8EUY - chains 1 and v of the 40 polymer chains in the assembly; structure by electron microscopy, 3.00 A resolution.

# Chain 1
Molecule: 3497-nt RNA strand
Source organism: Schizosaccharomyces pombe
Sequence (3497 nucleotides; each row starts with the number of its first residue; note: 1 number in that range is skipped by the numbering (no residue carries it; nothing is unmodelled there)):
     1 AUUUGACCUC AAAUCAGGUA GGACUACGCG CUGAACUUAA GCAUAUCAAU AAGCGCAGGA
    61 AAAGAAAAUA ACCAUGAUUC CCUCAGUAAC GGCGAGUGAA GCGGGAAAAG CUCAAAUUUG
   121 AAAUCUGGCA ACAUUUCUUU UGUUGUCCGA GUUGUAAUUU CAAGAAGCUG CUUUGAGUGU
   181 AGACGAUCGG UCUAAGUUCC UUGGAACAGG ACGUCAGAGA GGGUGAGAAC CCCGUCUUUG
   241 GUCGAUUGGA UAUGCCAUAU AAAGCGCUUU CGAAGAGUCG AGUUGUUUGG GAAUGCAGCU
   301 CUAAAUGGGU GGUAAAUUUC AUCUAAAGCU AAAUAUUGGC GAGAGACCGA UAGCGAACAA
   361 GUAGAGUGAU CGAAAGAUGA AAAGAACUUU GAAAAGAGAG UUAAAUAGUA CGUGAAAUUG
   421 CUGAAAGGGA AGCAUUGGAA AUCAGUCUUA CCUGGGUGAG AUCAGUAGUC UCUUCGCGAG
   481 ACUAUGCACU CUGAACCUGU GGUAGGUCAG CAUCAGUUUU CGGGGGCGGA AAAAGAAUAA
   541 GGGAAGGUGG CUUUCCGGGU UCUGCCUGGG GAGUGUUUAU AG
  582A C
   583 CC
   586 UUGUUGUAAU ACGUCCACUG GGGACUGAGG ACUGCGGCUU CGUGCCAAGG AUGCUGACAU
   646 AAUGGUUUUC AAUGGCCCGU CUUGAAACAC GGACCAAGGA GUCUAGCAUC UAUGCGAGUG
   706 UUUGGGUGAU GAAAACCCAU CCGCGAAAUG AAAGUGAAUG CAGGUGGGAA CGCCCUUGUG
   766 GCGUGCACCA UCGACCGACC CGGAAGUUUG UCAAUGGAAG GGUUUGAGUA AGAGCAUAGC
   826 UGUUGGGACC CGAAAGAUGG UGAACUAUGC CUGAAUAGGG UGAAGCCAGA GGAAACUCUG
   886 GUGGAGGCUC GUAGAGAUUC UGACGUGCAA AUCGAUCUUC AAAUUUGGGU AUAGGGGCGA
   946 AAGACUAAUC GAACCAUCUA GUAGCUGGUU CCUGCCGAAG UUUCCCUCAG GAUAGCAGAA
  1006 ACUCAGAUCA GUUUUAUGAG GUAAAGCGAA UGAUUAGAGG UCUUGGGGAA GGAAUUUCCU
  1066 CAACCUAUUC UCAAACUUUA AAUAUGUAAG ACGCCCUUGU CGCUUAAUUG GACGUGGGCC
  1126 AUCGAAUGAG AGUUUCUAGU GGGCCAUUUU UGGUAAGCAG AACUGGCGAU GCGGGAUGAA
  1186 CCGAACGUGA GGUUAAGGUG CCGGAAUGUA CGCUCAUCAG ACACCAGAAA AGGUGUUAGU
  1246 UCAUCUAGAC AGCAGGACGG UGGCCAUGGA AGUCGGAAUC CGCUAAGGAG UGUGUAACAA
  1306 CUCACCUGCC GAAUGAACUA GCCCUGAAAA UGGAUGGCGC UUAAGCGUAC UACCCAUACC
  1366 UCACCGUCUG GGUUAGCUUU GAGAAGCUCA GACGAGUAGG CAGGCGUGGA GGUUUGUGAC
  1426 GAAGCCUUGG GCGUGAGCCU GGGUCGAACA GCCUCUAGUG CAGAUCUUGG UGGAAGUAGC
  1486 AAAUAUUCAA AUGAGAACUU UGAAGACUGA AGUGGGGAAA GGUUCCAUGU GAACAGCAGU
  1546 UGGACAUGGG UUAGUCGAUC CUAAGAGAUA GGGAAGCUCC GUAUGAAAGU UGCACGAUUU
  1606 UUCGUGCCUC CUAUCGAAAG GGAAUCCGGU UAAUAUUCCG GAACCAGAAG GUGGAAUCAA
  1666 CACGGCAACG UAAAUGAAGU UGGAGACGUC GGCGGGAGCC CUGGGAAGAG UUCUCUUUUC
  1726 UUUUUAACAA ACCAUUGAAC UACCCUGAAA UCGGUUUAUC CGGAGCUAGG GUAUGGUGUU
  1786 UGGAAGAGUU CAGCGCCUCA UGCUGAAUCC GGUGCGCUCU CGACGGCCCU UGAAAAUCCA
  1846 ACGGAAGAAU GGACCUUCGG GUCCUUGUUU UCACAUCUGG UCGUACUCAU AACCGCAGCA
  1906 GGUCUCCAAG GUGAACAGCC UCUAGUUGAU AGAACAAUGU AGAUAAGGGA AGUCGGCAAA
  1966 AUGGAUCCGU AACUUCGGGA UAAGGAUUGG CUCUAAGGGU UGGGUACGUU GGGCCUUGGA
  2026 ACCUGAACGG UUGCUGGACU GAGCGUGGAC CGAUGUCUUU UCUCGCCUUU CGGGGUGAGA
  2086 AGGGAUGUUG GACCUGCUUG GACCUUGGCG GCCGGGAAGU CCUUGGUCGG GCUUUUCUCC
  2146 UUCUCGGGGA UUAUGCUCUU ACUGGCGUAC GUUUAACAAC CAACUUAGAA CUGGUACGGA
  2206 CAAGGGGAAU CUGACUGUCU AAUUAAAACA UAGCAUUGCG AUGGCCAGAA AGUGGUGUUG
  2266 ACGCAAUGUG AUUUCUGCCC AGUGCUCUGA AUGUCAAAGU GAAGAAAUUC AACCAAGCGC
  2326 GGGUAAACGG CGGGAGUAAC UAUGACUCUC UUAAGGUAGC CAAAUGCCUC GUCAUCUAAC
  2386 UAGUGACGCG CAUGAAUGGA UUAACGAGAU UCCCACUGUC CCUAUCUACU AUCUAGCGAA
  2446 ACCACAGCCU GGGGAACGGG CCAGGCAAAA UCAGCGGGGA AAGAAGACCC UGUUGAGCUU
  2506 GACUCUAGUU UGACAUUGUG AAGAGACAUA GAGGGUGUAG GAUAAGUGGG AGUAUGUUUC
  2566 GGCAUACGCC GGUGAAAUAC CACUACCUUU AUCGUUUCUU UACUUAAUCA AUGAAGCGGA
  2626 AUUGGGAUUU AUUUCCCAUA UUCUAGCGUU AAAGUUUCUU CGCGAACUGA UCCGCGUUGA
  2686 UGACAUUGUC AGGUGGGGAG UUUGGCUGGG GCGGCACAUC UGUUAAAAGA UAACGCAGGU
  2746 GUCCUAAGGG GGACUCAUCG AGAACAGAAA UCUCGAGUAG AAUAAAAGGG UAAAAGUCCC
  2806 CUUGAUUUUG AUUUUCAGUG UGAAUACAAA CCAUGAAAGU GUGGCCUAUC GAUCCUUUGU
  2866 UCCCUCGAAA UUUGAGGACA GAGGUGCCAG AAAAGUUACC ACAGGGAUAA CUGGCUUGUG
  2926 GCAGCCAAGC GUUCAUAGCG ACGUUGCUUU UUGAUUCUUC GAUGUCGGCU CUUCCUAUCA
  2986 UACCGAAGCA GAAUUCGGUA AGCGUUGGAU UGUUCACCCA CUAAUAGGGA ACGUGAGCUG
  3046 GGUUUAGACC GUCGUGAGAC AGGUUAGUUU UACCCUACUG AUGAAGUGUC GUCGCAAUGG
  3106 UAAUUCAACU UAGUACGAGA GGAACCGUUG AUUCAGAUCA UUGGUAUUUG CGGCUGCCUG
  3166 ACAAGGCAAU GCCGCGGAGC UAUCAUCUGC UGGAUAACGG CUGAACGCCU CUAAGCCAGA
  3226 AUCCGUGCCA GAAAGCGACG AUUUUUUGGU CCGCAUGAUU UAUAUGUAUA AAAAUAGAGG
  3286 UAGGACUUGU UCCUACUCUC CUGUAUCGUA GAAGAUGGGC GAUGGUUGAU GAAACGGAAG
  3346 UGUUUUAUUG ACUUGUCCAU GAAAUUCCAU UGAAAUCUUG UGCGGAAUCG AAUCCAUUGC
  3406 AUACGACUUU AAUGUGGAAC GGGGUAUUGU AAGCAGUAGA GUAGCCUUGU UGUUACGAUC
  3466 UGCUGAGAUU AAGCCUUUGU UCCCAAGAUU UG
Not modelled in the structure: 1-2, 37-47, 92-93, 288-293, 315-318, 474-476, 552-572, 582A, 733-748, 775-815, 849-955, 991-994, 1026-1087, 1095-1129, 1228-1231, 1249-1318, 1332-1340, 1486-2436, 2471-3093, 3157-3178, 3247-3252, 3262-3268, 3290-3297, 3376-3384, 3435-3470, 3476-3479
Construct notes: conflict U3196 (C6346 in 157310483)

# Chain v
Name: Nucleolar protein 16
Source organism: Schizosaccharomyces pombe
Reference sequence: Q9Y7Z1 (NOP16_SCHPO); residue numbers follow UniProt; this construct covers 1-209
Chain sequence (209 residues; each row starts with the number of its first residue):
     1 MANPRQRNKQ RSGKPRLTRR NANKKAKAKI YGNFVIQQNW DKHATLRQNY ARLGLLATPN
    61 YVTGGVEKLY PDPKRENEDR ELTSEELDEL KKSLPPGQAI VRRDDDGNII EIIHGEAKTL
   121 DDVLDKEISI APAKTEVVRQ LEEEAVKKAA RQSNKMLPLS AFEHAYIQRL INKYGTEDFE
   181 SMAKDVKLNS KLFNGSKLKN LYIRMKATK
Not modelled in the structure: 1, 74-118, 208-209

# Chain 1 / chain v interface
Pairs across the interface (89):
  C24(1) with Arg-5(v), sugar contact
  G105(1) with Tyr-61(v), hydrogen bond to the phosphate; Thr-63(v), sugar contact
  A106(1) with Thr-63(v), hydrogen bond to the phosphate
  C168(1) with Asn-194(v), phosphate contact
  U169(1) with Glu-180(v), phosphate contact; Asn-194(v), base contact; Gly-195(v), hydrogen bond to the phosphate; Ser-196(v), hydrogen bond to the phosphate
  G170(1) with Ser-196(v), hydrogen bond to the phosphate; Lys-199(v), salt bridge to the phosphate
  U173(1) with Lys-155(v), phosphate contact
  U174(1) with Lys-155(v), salt bridge to the phosphate
  A183(1) with Phe-34(v), sugar contact
  C184(1) with Ile-30(v), hydrogen bond to the sugar; Tyr-31(v), sugar contact; Gln-37(v), hydrogen bond to the phosphate
  G185(1) with Lys-29(v), phosphate contact; Ile-30(v), phosphate contact; Tyr-31(v), sugar contact; Gln-37(v), hydrogen bond to the phosphate
  A186(1) with Lys-29(v), phosphate contact
  U187(1) with Arg-19(v), hydrogen bond to the phosphate
  C188(1) with Arg-19(v), salt bridge to the phosphate; Asn-21(v), hydrogen bond to the phosphate
  U239(1) with Lys-42(v), hydrogen bond to the base; His-43(v), hydrogen bond to the base
  G240(1) with Lys-29(v), salt bridge to the phosphate
  G249(1) with Tyr-31(v), base contact; Gly-32(v), base contact
  A250(1) with Gly-32(v), sugar contact
  U251(1) with Lys-148(v), salt bridge to the phosphate
  A252(1) with Lys-148(v), salt bridge to the phosphate
  A259(1) with Leu-157(v), base contact
  U260(1) with Ser-160(v), hydrogen bond to the phosphate; Phe-162(v), stacking on the base; Glu-163(v), phosphate contact; Lys-191(v), hydrogen bond to the base
  A261(1) with Phe-193(v), phosphate contact; Lys-197(v), salt bridge to the phosphate
  G338(1) with Asn-3(v), hydrogen bond to the phosphate
  G339(1) with Asn-3(v), hydrogen bond to the phosphate; Arg-5(v), phosphate contact; Gln-6(v), phosphate contact
  C340(1) with Arg-5(v), phosphate contact; Gln-6(v), hydrogen bond to the phosphate; Lys-9(v), phosphate contact; Leu-17(v), phosphate contact
  G341(1) with Lys-9(v), salt bridge to the phosphate; Arg-16(v), phosphate contact; Leu-17(v), hydrogen bond to the phosphate; Thr-18(v), phosphate contact; Arg-19(v), hydrogen bond to the sugar
  A342(1) with Arg-16(v), salt bridge to the phosphate; Thr-18(v), hydrogen bond to the phosphate; Arg-19(v), sugar contact; Arg-20(v), sugar contact; Ala-22(v), sugar contact
  G343(1) with Arg-20(v), salt bridge to the phosphate
  C354(1) with Ala-2(v), base contact
  A356(1) with Ala-2(v), hydrogen bond to the base; Arg-7(v), hydrogen bond to the base
  A360(1) with Arg-7(v), salt bridge to the phosphate
  G361(1) with Arg-7(v), salt bridge to the phosphate; Arg-11(v), salt bridge to the phosphate
  G709(1) with Thr-63(v), hydrogen bond to the base; Gly-64(v), base contact
  G710(1) with Val-62(v), sugar contact; Thr-63(v), sugar contact; Gly-64(v), base contact; Gly-65(v), hydrogen bond to the base
  G711(1) with Arg-47(v), salt bridge to the phosphate; Gly-65(v), sugar contact; Glu-67(v), hydrogen bond to the sugar
  U712(1) with Thr-45(v), hydrogen bond to the phosphate; Arg-47(v), phosphate contact; Gln-48(v), phosphate contact; Glu-67(v), sugar contact
  G713(1) with Thr-45(v), phosphate contact; Gln-48(v), phosphate contact
  A714(1) with Lys-25(v), sugar contact; His-43(v), stacking on the base
  U715(1) with Lys-25(v), hydrogen bond to the sugar
  A717(1) with Lys-25(v), base contact
  C723(1) with Gly-64(v), base contact; Gly-65(v), hydrogen bond to the base
  A724(1) with Val-62(v), sugar contact; Thr-63(v), base contact; Gly-64(v), sugar contact
Also at the interface, not in a pair above, chain 1 (45 interface residues in all): G716, C722
Also at the interface, not in a pair above, chain v (49 interface residues in all): Asn-23, Val-66, Arg-151

# In short
45 residues of chain 1 and 49 residues of chain v are in contact, with 28 hydrogen bonds, 14 salt bridges and
2 aromatic stacking contacts. Among the polar pairs are U239(1)/Lys-42(v), U239(1)/His-43(v) and
U260(1)/Lys-191(v).
Chain 1 is a 3497-nt RNA strand and chain v is Nucleolar protein 16, both from Schizosaccharomyces pombe; the
structure, Ytm1 associated nascent 60S ribosome (-fkbp39) State 1A, was determined by electron microscopy
together with 8ESQ, 8ESR, 8ETC, 8ETG, 8ETH, 8ETI and 3 further entries from the same study.
